Entry 7AE9 (X-ray diffraction, 2.90 A resolution); this record covers chains A and E of the 4 polymer chains in the assembly.

# Chain A
Name: HEPN toxin
Source organism: Aphanizomenon flos-aquae 2012/KM1/D3
UniProtKB: A0A0B0QJR1 (A0A0B0QJR1_APHFL); residues 5-147 here correspond to UniProt positions 2-144 (UniProt number = residue number - 3)
Amino-acid sequence (157 residues; row label = number of the first residue in the row):
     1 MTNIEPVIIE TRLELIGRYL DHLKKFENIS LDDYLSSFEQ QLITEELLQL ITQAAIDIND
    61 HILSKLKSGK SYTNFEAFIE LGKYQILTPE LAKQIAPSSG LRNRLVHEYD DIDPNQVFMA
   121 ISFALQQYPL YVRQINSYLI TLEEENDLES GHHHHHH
Unresolved in the structure: 1-2, 103-107, 149-157
Differences from the reference sequence: initiating methionine (1); expression tag (2-4, 148-157); engineered mutation Glu-46 (Arg43 in A0A0B0QJR1)
Covalent attachments: 2',3'-dideoxyadenosine-5'-monophosphate (2DA) linked to Tyr-109
Residues lining bound ligands: 2',3'-dideoxyadenosine-5'-monophosphate (2DA): Val-7, Ile-8, Thr-11, Arg-12, Leu-15

# Chain E
Name: Mnt antitoxin
Source organism: Aphanizomenon flos-aquae 2012/KM1/D3
UniProtKB: A0A0B0QJN8 (A0A0B0QJN8_APHFL); residues 1-150 here = UniProt positions 1-150
Amino-acid sequence (150 residues; row label = number of the first residue in the row):
     1 MQDKIPTIAE LRELSLRLLT KIPYLKMLVL FGSRATGNIN ANSDWDFAVL YDEEKYNLYI
    61 QNNPLAAFVI PGILGEIFKI NSDKIDIVEL NHCSKLIAHF VARDGKVLYE EPGDEFDKFQ
   121 QRVLLSNTEI KKIEKTKLEN IENFLQRWGV
Unresolved in the structure: 1-3, 39-41
Residues lining bound ligands: 2',3'-dideoxyadenosine-5'-monophosphate (2DA): Ser-94, Leu-96, Ile-97, Phe-100
UniProt features mapped onto this chain:
  - motif: Gly-32 to Asp-46 (GSX(10)DXD motif)
  - active site: Asp-44, Asp-46
  - binding site (Mg(2+)): Asp-44, Asp-46, Asp-86
  - mutagenesis: Phe-31 (F31A: Very small amounts of HepT are di-AMPylated), Asp-44 to Asp-46 (No longer neutralizes HepT, no di-AMPylation of HepT), Asp-44 (D44A: No longer neutralizes HepT, no di-AMPylation of HepT), Asn-127 to Val-150 (No di-AMPylation of HepT)

# Chain A / chain E interface
Contacting residue pairs (30):
  Glu-5(A) / Phe-100(E)
  Glu-5(A) / Arg-103(E)  salt bridge
  Val-7(A) / Leu-96(E)  hydrophobic
  Val-7(A) / Phe-100(E)  hydrophobic
  Val-7(A) / Glu-134(E)
  Glu-10(A) / Glu-134(E)
  Glu-10(A) / Leu-138(E)
  Glu-10(A) / Ile-141(E)
  Thr-11(A) / Leu-96(E)
  Thr-11(A) / Lys-137(E)
  Leu-13(A) / Ile-141(E)  hydrophobic
  Glu-14(A) / Lys-137(E)  salt bridge
  Glu-14(A) / Asn-140(E)  hydrogen bond
  Glu-14(A) / Ile-141(E)
  Gly-17(A) / Phe-144(E)
  Leu-20(A) / Phe-144(E)  hydrophobic
  Leu-20(A) / Trp-148(E)
  Asp-21(A) / Arg-147(E)  salt bridge
  Asp-21(A) / Trp-148(E)  hydrogen bond
  Lys-24(A) / Trp-148(E)
  Leu-125(A) / Trp-148(E)  hydrophobic
  Pro-129(A) / Trp-148(E)  hydrophobic
  Val-132(A) / Leu-145(E)  hydrophobic
  Arg-133(A) / Glu-142(E)  salt bridge
  Arg-133(A) / Leu-145(E)
  Arg-133(A) / Val-150(E)  hydrogen bond (side chain-backbone)
  Asn-136(A) / Ile-141(E)
  Asn-136(A) / Glu-142(E)  hydrogen bond
  Asn-136(A) / Leu-145(E)
  Glu-143(A) / Leu-138(E)
Also at the interface, not in a pair above, chain A (19 interface residues in all): Pro-6, Ile-8, Leu-139

# Summary
Chain A and chain E form an interface of 19 and 14 residues respectively; the contacts include 4 hydrogen
bonds and 4 salt bridges. Among the polar pairs are Glu-5(A)/Arg-103(E), Glu-14(A)/Lys-137(E) and
Asp-21(A)/Arg-147(E). 2',3'-dideoxyadenosine-5'-monophosphate is bound between chain A and chain E.
Here chain A is HEPN toxin and chain E is Mnt antitoxin, both from Aphanizomenon flos-aquae 2012/KM1/D3. Entry
7AE9 (Crystal structure of mono-AMPylated HEPN(R46E) toxin in complex with MNT antitoxin) was determined by
X-ray diffraction (same publication as 7AE2, 7AE6 and 7AER).
